4LFC - chains A and T of the 21 polymer chains in the assembly; structure by X-ray diffraction, 3.60 A resolution.

[Chain A]
Molecule: 16S rRNA
From: Thermus thermophilus
Sequence (1522 nucleotides; row label = number of the first residue in the row; note: 42 numbers in that range are skipped by the numbering (no residue carries them; nothing is unmodelled there); a row labelled like 190A-190L holds insertion residues (190A, then the next letters in order); numbering starts at 0):
     0 UUUGUUGGAG AGUUUGAUCC UGGCUCAGGG UGAACGCUGG CGGCGUGCCU AAGACAUGCA
    60 AGUCGUGCGG G
    73 CCGCGGGGUU UU
    88 ACUCCG
    95 UGGUC
   101 AGCGGCGGAC GGGUGAGUAA CGCGUGGGU
  129A G
   130 ACCUACCCGG AAGAGGGGGA CAACCCGGGG AAACUCGGGC UAAUCCCCCA UGUGGACCCG
   190 C
190A-190L CCCUUGGGGUGU
   191 GUCCAAAGGG CUUU
   216 GCCCGCUUCC GGAUGGGCCC GCGUCCCAUC AGCUAGUUGG UGGGGUAAUG GCCCACCAAG
   276 GCGACGACGG GUAGCCGGUC UGAGAGGAUG GCCGGCCACA GGGGCACUGA GACACGGGCC
   336 CCACUCCUAC GGGAGGCAGC AGUUAGGAAU CUUCCGCAAU GGGCGCAAGC CUGACGGAGC
   396 GACGCCGCUU GGAGGAAGAA GCCCUUCGGG GUGUAAACUC CUGAA
   442 CCCGGGACGA AACCCCCGAC GA
   474 GGGGACUGAC GGUACCGGG
   494 GUAAUAGCGC CGGCCAACUC CGUGCCAGCA GCCGCGGUAA UACGGAGGGC GCGAGCGUUA
   554 CCCGGAUUCA CUGGGCGUAA AGGGCGUGUA GGCGGCCUGG GGCGUCCCAU GUGAAAGACC
   614 ACGGCUCAAC CGUGGGGGAG CGUGGGAUAC GCUCAGGCUA GACGGUGGGA GAGGGUGGUG
   674 GAAUUCCCGG AGUAGCGGUG AAAUGCGCAG AUACCGGGAG GAACGCCGAU GGCGAAGGCA
   734 GCCACCUGGU CCACCCGUGA CGCUGAGGCG CGAAAGCGUG GGGAGCAAAC CGGAUUAGAU
   794 ACCCGGGUAG UCCACGCCCU AAACGAUGCG CGCUAGGUCU CUGGGUCU
   848 CCUGGGGGCC GAAGCUAACG CGUUAAGCGC GCCGCCUGGG GAGUACGGCC GCAAGGCUGA
   908 AACUCAAAGG AAUUGACGGG GGCCCGCACA AGCGGUGGAG CAUGUGGUUU AAUUCGAAGX
   968 AACGCGAAGA ACCUUACCAG GCCUUGACAU GCUAGG
 1003A G
  1004 AACCCGGGUG AAAGCCUGGG GUGCCCC
1030A-1030D GCGA
  1031 GGGGAGCCCU AGCACAGGUG CUGCAUGGCC GUCGUCAGCU CGUGCCGUGA GGUGUUGGGU
  1091 UAAGUCCCGC AACGAGCGCA ACCCCCGCCG UUAGUUGCCA GCGGUUCGGC CGGGCACUCU
  1151 AACGGGACUG CCCGCGAAA
  1171 GCGGGAGGAA GGAGGGGACG ACGUCUGGUC AGCAUGGCCC UUACGGCCUG GGCGACACAC
  1231 GUGCUACAAU GCCCACUACA AAGCGAUGCC ACCCGGCAAC GGGGAGCUAA UCGCAAAAAG
  1291 GUGGGCCCAG UUCGGAUUGG GGUCUGCAAC CCGACCCCAU GAAGCCGGAA UCGCUAGUAA
  1351 UCGCGGAUCA G
 1361A C
  1362 CAUGCCGCGG UGAAUACGUU CCCGGGCCUU GUACACACXG CCXGUXACGC CAUGGGAGCG
  1422 GGCUCUACCC GAAGUCGCCG GG
  1446 AGCCUACGGG
  1459 CAGGCGCCGA GGGUAGGGCC CGUGACUGGG GCGAAGUCGU AACAAGGUAG CUGUACCGGA
  1519 AGGUGCGGCU GGAUCCACUC CUUUCU
Disordered / not traced: 0-4, 1534-1538
Differences from the reference sequence: conflict C1534 (A2157 in M26923.1), A1535 (C2158 in M26923.1)
Modified residues: PSU (pseudouridine-5'-monophosphate) at position 516, 7MG (7N-methyl-8-hydroguanosine-5'-monophosphate) at position 527, M2G (N2-dimethylguanosine-5'-monophosphate) at position 966, 5MC (5-methylcytidine-5'-monophosphate) at position 967, 2MG (2N-methylguanosine-5'-monophosphate) at position 1207, 5MC (5-methylcytidine-5'-monophosphate) at position 1400, 4OC (4n,o2'-methylcytidine-5'-monophosphate) at position 1402, 5MC (5-methylcytidine-5'-monophosphate) at position 1404, 5MC (5-methylcytidine-5'-monophosphate) at position 1407, UR3 (3-methyluridine-5'-monophoshate) at position 1498, MA6 (6N-dimethyladenosine-5'-monophoshate) at position 1518, MA6 (6N-dimethyladenosine-5'-monophoshate) at position 1519, PSU (pseudouridine-5'-monophosphate) at position 1540, PSU (pseudouridine-5'-monophosphate) at position 1541
Bound ions: Mg2+ site 1 near U12 (its only coordinating residue here); Mg2+ site 2: U12, C526, A914; Mg2+ site 3 near G21 (its only coordinating residue here); Mg2+ site 4: G61, U62; Mg2+ site 5: A116, G117, G289; Mg2+ site 6: C121, G124, U125, G236; Mg2+ site 7 near A195 (its only coordinating residue here); Mg2+ site 8: G238, U239; K+ site 1 near G293 (its only coordinating residue here); Mg2+ site 9: G299, G558; Mg2+ site 10 near C352 (its only coordinating residue here); Mg2+ site 11 near C461 (its only coordinating residue here); 50 more Mg2+ sites not listed; 3 more K+ sites not listed
Small-molecule neighbours: tobramycin (TOY): 5MC_1404, G1405, U1406, 5MC_1407, A1408, C1409, G1491, A1492, A1493, G1494, U1495, C1496

[Chain T]
Name: ribosomal protein S20
From: Thermus thermophilus
UniProt: P80380 (RS20_THET8); residue numbers follow UniProt; this construct covers 1-106
Amino-acid sequence (106 residues; numbered 1 to 106; the number before each row is that of its first residue):
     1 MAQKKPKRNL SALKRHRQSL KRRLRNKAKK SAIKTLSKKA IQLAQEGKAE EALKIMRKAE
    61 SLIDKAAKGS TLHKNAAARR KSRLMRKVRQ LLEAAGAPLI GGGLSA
Disordered / not traced: 1-7

[How chain A and chain T interact]
Residue-residue contacts (95; chain A residue first):
  G61(A) - Leu10(T)  phosphate contact
  G102(A) - Arg17(T)  salt bridge to the phosphate
  C103(A) - Lys14(T)  phosphate contact
  C103(A) - Arg17(T)  salt bridge to the phosphate
  G104(A) - Lys14(T)  hydrogen bond to the base
  G104(A) - Gln18(T)  phosphate contact
  G104(A) - Lys21(T)  salt bridge to the phosphate
  G105(A) - Arg22(T)  salt bridge to the phosphate
  C106(A) - Arg15(T)  base contact
  G107(A) - Arg15(T)  hydrogen bond to the base
  G108(A) - Arg15(T)  base contact
  C132(A) - Lys74(T)  phosphate contact
  C132(A) - Asn75(T)  phosphate contact
  U133(A) - Lys74(T)  salt bridge to the phosphate
  C150(A) - Lys21(T)  sugar contact
  C175(A) - Arg25(T)  sugar contact
  C176(A) - Lys29(T)  salt bridge to the phosphate
  C177(A) - Lys65(T)  salt bridge to the phosphate
  C178(A) - Lys65(T)  salt bridge to the phosphate
  A185(A) - Glu60(T)  base contact
  A185(A) - Ala78(T)  phosphate contact
  A185(A) - Lys81(T)  hydrogen bond to the sugar
  C186(A) - Ala78(T)  sugar contact
  C186(A) - Lys81(T)  sugar contact
  C186(A) - Ser82(T)  hydrogen bond to the phosphate
  C186(A) - Met85(T)  hydrogen bond to the sugar
  C187(A) - Ser82(T)  hydrogen bond to the phosphate
  C187(A) - Met85(T)  sugar contact
  C187(A) - Arg86(T)  phosphate contact
  C187(A) - Arg89(T)  hydrogen bond to the sugar
  C187(A) - Leu104(T)  sugar contact
  C187(A) - Ser105(T)  hydrogen bond to the base
  C188(A) - Arg86(T)  phosphate contact
  C188(A) - Arg89(T)  sugar contact
  C188(A) - Ser105(T)  base contact
  U190L(A) - Ser105(T)  hydrogen bond to the base
  U190L(A) - Ala106(T)  base contact
  G191(A) - Met85(T)  base contact
  G191(A) - Gly101(T)  sugar contact
  G191(A) - Gly102(T)  hydrogen bond to the sugar
  G191(A) - Gly103(T)  hydrogen bond to the base
  G191(A) - Leu104(T)  hydrogen bond to the sugar
  G191(A) - Ser105(T)  base contact
  U192(A) - Arg57(T)  sugar contact
  U192(A) - Glu60(T)  hydrogen bond to the sugar
  U192(A) - Gly102(T)  sugar contact
  U192(A) - Gly103(T)  hydrogen bond to the sugar
  C193(A) - Arg57(T)  salt bridge to the phosphate
  C193(A) - Glu60(T)  hydrogen bond to the sugar
  C193(A) - Ser61(T)  hydrogen bond to the phosphate
  C193(A) - Asp64(T)  hydrogen bond to the sugar
  C194(A) - Ser61(T)  hydrogen bond to the phosphate
  C194(A) - Asp64(T)  sugar contact
  C194(A) - Lys65(T)  phosphate contact
  C194(A) - Lys68(T)  phosphate contact
  A195(A) - Lys65(T)  salt bridge to the phosphate
  A195(A) - Lys68(T)  salt bridge to the phosphate
  A196(A) - Lys68(T)  salt bridge to the phosphate
  G259(A) - Arg83(T)  salt bridge to the phosphate
  G259(A) - Lys87(T)  salt bridge to the phosphate
  G260(A) - Arg83(T)  hydrogen bond to the base
  U261(A) - Arg79(T)  salt bridge to the phosphate
  U261(A) - Arg80(T)  salt bridge to the phosphate
  U261(A) - Arg83(T)  base contact
  A262(A) - Lys74(T)  sugar contact
  A262(A) - Asn75(T)  hydrogen bond to the phosphate
  A262(A) - Arg79(T)  salt bridge to the phosphate
  A263(A) - Asn75(T)  hydrogen bond to the phosphate
  A263(A) - Arg79(T)  salt bridge to the phosphate
  C322(A) - Ser19(T)  sugar contact
  C322(A) - Arg23(T)  sugar contact
  U323(A) - Ser19(T)  sugar contact
  U323(A) - Arg22(T)  phosphate contact
  U323(A) - Arg23(T)  sugar contact
  U323(A) - Asn26(T)  hydrogen bond to the phosphate
  G324(A) - Arg22(T)  salt bridge to the phosphate
  G324(A) - Asn26(T)  hydrogen bond to the phosphate
  G324(A) - Ser70(T)  phosphate contact
  A325(A) - Ser70(T)  hydrogen bond to the phosphate
  G332(A) - Leu10(T)  phosphate contact
  G333(A) - His16(T)  sugar contact
  U1436(A) - Arg23(T)  salt bridge to the phosphate
  C1437(A) - Lys34(T)  salt bridge to the phosphate
  G1438(A) - Lys34(T)  salt bridge to the phosphate
  C1439(A) - Lys38(T)  salt bridge to the phosphate
  G1453(A) - Leu36(T)  sugar contact
  G1453(A) - Lys39(T)  phosphate contact
  G1454(A) - Thr35(T)  phosphate contact
  G1454(A) - Lys39(T)  salt bridge to the phosphate
  G1455(A) - Ala28(T)  phosphate contact
  G1455(A) - Ser31(T)  phosphate contact
  G1455(A) - Thr35(T)  hydrogen bond to the phosphate
  C1459(A) - Lys27(T)  salt bridge to the phosphate
  C1459(A) - Ser31(T)  hydrogen bond to the phosphate
  A1460(A) - Lys27(T)  salt bridge to the phosphate
Also at the interface, not in a pair above, chain A (48 interface residues in all): U223, A349
Also at the interface, not in a pair above, chain T (52 interface residues in all): Arg8, Ala12, Leu24, Ala32, Lys58, Ala76

[Summary]
The interface between chain A and chain T involves 48 residues on one side and 52 on the other, with 26
hydrogen bonds and 26 salt bridges. Polar pairs include G104(A)-Lys14(T), G107(A)-Arg15(T) and
C187(A)-Ser105(T). Chain A binds tobramycin.
Chain A is 16S rRNA and chain T is ribosomal protein S20, both from Thermus thermophilus; the structure,
Crystal Structure of 30S ribosomal subunit from Thermus thermophilus, was determined by X-ray diffraction.
